8RT8 - chains h and k of the 46 polymer chains in the assembly; structure by electron microscopy, 3.05 A resolution.

Chain h (and k):
Molecule: TrwE protein
Organism: Escherichia coli
Notes: chain k of this document is another copy of the same molecule, construct and numbering; everything in this record applies to it too
UniProtKB: O50337 (O50337_ECOLX); residue numbers follow UniProt; this construct covers 1-395
Amino-acid sequence (395 residues; row label = number of the first residue in the row):
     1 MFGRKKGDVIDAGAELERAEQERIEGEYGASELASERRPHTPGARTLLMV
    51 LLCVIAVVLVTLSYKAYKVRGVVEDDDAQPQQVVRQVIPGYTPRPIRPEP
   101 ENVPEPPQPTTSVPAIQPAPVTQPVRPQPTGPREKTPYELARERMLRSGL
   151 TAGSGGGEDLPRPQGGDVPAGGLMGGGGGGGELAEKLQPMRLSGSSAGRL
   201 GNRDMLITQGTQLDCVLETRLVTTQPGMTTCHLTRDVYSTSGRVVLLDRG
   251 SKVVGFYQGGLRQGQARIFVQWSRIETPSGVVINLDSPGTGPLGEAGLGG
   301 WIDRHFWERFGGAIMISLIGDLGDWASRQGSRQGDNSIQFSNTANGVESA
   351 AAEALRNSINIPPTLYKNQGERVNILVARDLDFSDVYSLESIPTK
Not modelled in the structure: 1-134, 154-176, 332-348
Disulfide bonds: Cys215-Cys231
Construct notes: conflict Asp335 (Asn in O50337)

How chain h and chain k interact:
Contacting residue pairs - 98 pairs, chain h then chain k:
  Gly177(h) with Arg191(k)
  Gly178(h) with Pro189(k)
  Gly179(h) with Gln188(k); Pro189(k), hydrogen bond (backbone-backbone); Met190(k)
  Leu183(h) with Met190(k), hydrophobic
  Ala184(h) with Met190(k), hydrophobic
  Leu192(h) with Arg379(k)
  Ser193(h) with Arg379(k), hydrogen bond (backbone-side chain)
  Gly194(h) with Asp380(k)
  Ser195(h) with Asn284(k), hydrogen bond (side chain-backbone); Arg379(k); Asp380(k), hydrogen bond (backbone-backbone); Leu381(k); Asp382(k), hydrogen bond (backbone-backbone)
  Ser196(h) with Ile283(k); Asp382(k); Asp385(k), hydrogen bond
  Ala197(h) with Val281(k), hydrophobic; Val282(k); Ile283(k); Asp382(k), hydrogen bond (backbone-backbone); Phe383(k), hydrophobic; Asp385(k)
  Gly198(h) with Val281(k); Val282(k), hydrogen bond (backbone-backbone); Val386(k)
  Arg199(h) with Ser279(k), hydrogen bond (side chain-backbone); Gly280(k); Val281(k); Val386(k), hydrogen bond (side chain-backbone); Tyr387(k)
  Leu200(h) with Glu276(k); Gly280(k), hydrogen bond (backbone-backbone); Val282(k), hydrophobic
  Arg203(h) with Pro278(k), hydrogen bond (side chain-backbone); Ser279(k); Gly280(k)
  Thr208(h) with Lys252(k), hydrogen bond; Arg274(k); Glu276(k), hydrogen bond
  Gln209(h) with Lys252(k), hydrogen bond (backbone-side chain); Val254(k); Arg274(k)
  Gly210(h) with Lys252(k); Val254(k)
  Thr211(h) with Lys252(k), hydrogen bond
  Gln212(h) with Glu218(k), hydrogen bond; Thr230(k), hydrogen bond
  Thr240(h) with Glu276(k)
  Gln263(h) with Asn357(k); Ser358(k), hydrogen bond; Ile361(k)
  Gly264(h) with His305(k); Ile361(k)
  Gln265(h) with Thr224(k)
  Ala266(h) with Thr224(k)
  Arg267(h) with Val222(k); Gln225(k), hydrogen bond (backbone-side chain)
  Ile268(h) with Gln225(k)
  Phe269(h) with Gln225(k); Pro226(k)
  Leu293(h) with Thr219(k), hydrogen bond (backbone-side chain); Arg220(k), hydrogen bond (backbone-backbone); Gln369(k)
  Gly294(h) with Thr219(k), hydrogen bond (backbone-side chain); Arg220(k)
  Glu295(h) with Thr219(k); Arg220(k); Val222(k)
  Ala296(h) with Gln225(k); Gly227(k); Tyr257(k)
  Arg304(h) with Glu308(k), salt bridge
  Phe306(h) with Met315(k), hydrophobic
  Phe310(h) with Gly312(k); Met315(k), hydrophobic
  Ile314(h) with Met315(k), hydrophobic; Ile316(k), hydrophobic; Ile319(k), hydrophobic
  Leu318(h) with Ile319(k), hydrophobic
  Asp321(h) with Gly323(k); Asp324(k)
  Trp325(h) with Ala326(k); Ser327(k); Gly330(k)
  Ala352(h) with Ala350(k), hydrophobic
  Leu355(h) with Ala350(k); Glu353(k); Ala354(k)
  Arg356(h) with Glu353(k), salt bridge
  Ile359(h) with Ala354(k), hydrophobic; Asn357(k)
  Asn360(h) with Asn357(k)
  Leu376(h) with Met228(k), hydrophobic; Thr230(k)
  Ala378(h) with Met228(k), hydrophobic
  Asp380(h) with Arg274(k), salt bridge
Other interface residues (no listed pair), chain h (52 interface residues in all): Gly180, Pro288, Arg309, Ala313, Ala351
Other interface residues (no listed pair), chain k (54 interface residues in all): Ser349, Thr364

Overview:
The interface between chain h and chain k involves 52 residues on one side and 54 on the other, with 23
hydrogen bonds and 3 salt bridges. Among the polar pairs are Arg304(h)-Glu308(k), Arg356(h)-Glu353(k) and
Asp380(h)-Arg274(k).
Both chains are TrwE protein (Escherichia coli). Entry 8RT8 (Conformation-C of the full-length outer membrane
core complex (TrwH/VirB7, TrwF/VirB9, TrwE/VirB10CTD) from the fully-assembled R388 type ...) was determined
by electron microscopy, deposited together with 8RT4, 8RT5, 8RT6, 8RT7, 8RT9, 8RTA, 8RTB and 8RTD.
